Entry 8UHP (X-ray diffraction, 1.98 A resolution); this record covers chains H and L of the 3 polymer chains in the assembly.

== Chain H ==
Molecule: hSC44.ck.20.N32F Fab heavy chain
From: Oryctolagus cuniculus
Notes: antibody fragment or engineered binder
Chain sequence (225 residues; row label = number of the first residue in the row; a row labelled like 82A-82C holds insertion residues (82A, then the next letters in order)):
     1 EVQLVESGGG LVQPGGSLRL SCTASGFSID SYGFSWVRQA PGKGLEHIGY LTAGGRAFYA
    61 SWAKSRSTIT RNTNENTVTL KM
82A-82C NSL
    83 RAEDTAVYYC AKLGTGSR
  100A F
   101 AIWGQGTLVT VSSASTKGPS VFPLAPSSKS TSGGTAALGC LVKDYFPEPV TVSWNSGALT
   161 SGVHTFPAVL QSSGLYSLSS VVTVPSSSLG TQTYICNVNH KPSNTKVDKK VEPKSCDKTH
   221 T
Unresolved in the structure: 217-221
Cystine bridges: Cys-22/Cys-92, Cys-140/Cys-196

== Chain L ==
Molecule: hSC44.ck.20.N32F Fab light chain
From: Oryctolagus cuniculus
Notes: antibody fragment or engineered binder
Chain sequence (218 residues; numbered 1 to 212 plus 6 insertion-coded residues; the number before each row is that of its first residue; a row labelled like 27A-27B holds insertion residues (27A, then the next letters in order)):
     1 DIQMTQSPSS LSASVGDRVT ITCRASQ
27A-27B SV
    28 WRNKFVAWYQ QKPGKAPKRL IYAIASLYSG VPSRFSGSGS GTDFTLTISS LQPEDFATYY
    88 CVGHYGSE
95A-95D NDAY
    96 YAFGQGTKVE IKRTVAAPSV FIFPPSDEQL KSGTASVVCL LNNFYPREAK VSWYVDNALQ
   156 SGNSQESVTE QDSKDSTYSL SSTLTLSKAD YEKHKVYACE VTQGTTSVTK SFNRGEC
Cystine bridges: Cys-23/Cys-88, Cys-134/Cys-194
From the paper describing this entry:
  - mutagenesis - N30F (KD <1.54x10-9 M): decreased binding to 3pTza peptide

== Chain H / chain L interface ==
Cross-chain cystine bridges: Cys-216(H)/Cys-212(L)
Contacting residue pairs (87; chain H residue first):
  Ser-35(H) / Tyr-96(L)
  Val-37(H) / Phe-98(L)  hydrophobic
  Gln-39(H) / Gln-38(L)  hydrogen bond
  Gln-39(H) / Tyr-87(L)  hydrogen bond
  Lys-43(H) / Tyr-87(L)
  Gly-44(H) / Tyr-87(L)
  Leu-45(H) / Pro-44(L)  hydrophobic
  Leu-45(H) / Tyr-87(L)
  Leu-45(H) / Phe-98(L)
  His-47(H) / Tyr-96(L)  hydrogen bond (side chain-backbone)
  His-47(H) / Phe-98(L)
  Tyr-50(H) / His-91(L)
  Tyr-50(H) / Ala-95C(L)  hydrophobic
  Tyr-50(H) / Tyr-96(L)  hydrophobic
  Arg-56(H) / Glu-95(L)  hydrogen bond (side chain-backbone)
  Arg-56(H) / Asn-95A(L)  hydrogen bond
  Phe-58(H) / Asn-95A(L)
  Phe-58(H) / Asp-95B(L)
  Phe-58(H) / Ala-95C(L)
  Tyr-59(H) / Tyr-95D(L)
  Ser-61(H) / Asp-1(L)  hydrogen bond (backbone-side chain)
  Tyr-91(H) / Ala-43(L)  hydrophobic
  Leu-95(H) / Tyr-36(L)  hydrogen bond (backbone-side chain)
  Leu-95(H) / Arg-46(L)
  Leu-95(H) / Val-89(L)  hydrophobic
  Leu-95(H) / Tyr-96(L)  hydrophobic
  Gly-96(H) / Ala-34(L)
  Gly-96(H) / Arg-46(L)  hydrogen bond (backbone-side chain)
  Gly-96(H) / Tyr-49(L)
  Thr-97(H) / Lys-31(L)
  Thr-97(H) / Phe-32(L)
  Thr-97(H) / Val-33(L)  hydrogen bond (backbone-backbone)
  Thr-97(H) / Ala-34(L)
  Thr-97(H) / Tyr-49(L)
  Thr-97(H) / Ala-50(L)  hydrogen bond (backbone-backbone)
  Thr-97(H) / Val-89(L)
  Thr-97(H) / His-91(L)
  Thr-97(H) / Tyr-96(L)
  Gly-98(H) / Phe-32(L)
  Ser-99(H) / Arg-46(L)  hydrogen bond (backbone-side chain)
  Ser-99(H) / Tyr-49(L)
  Arg-100(H) / Arg-46(L)  hydrogen bond (backbone-side chain)
  Arg-100(H) / Tyr-49(L)  hydrogen bond
  Arg-100(H) / Leu-54(L)
  Arg-100(H) / Ser-56(L)  hydrogen bond
  Ala-101(H) / Arg-46(L)
  Trp-103(H) / Tyr-36(L)  hydrogen bond
  Trp-103(H) / Pro-44(L)  hydrophobic
  Phe-122(H) / Ser-121(L)
  Phe-122(H) / Glu-123(L)
  Phe-122(H) / Gln-124(L)
  Pro-123(H) / Ser-121(L)
  Pro-123(H) / Glu-123(L)
  Leu-124(H) / Phe-118(L)
  Leu-124(H) / Val-133(L)  hydrophobic
  Ala-125(H) / Phe-118(L)
  Thr-131(H) / Lys-205(L)  hydrogen bond (backbone-side chain)
  Ser-132(H) / Phe-116(L)
  Thr-135(H) / Phe-116(L)
  Ala-137(H) / Phe-116(L)  hydrophobic
  Ala-137(H) / Phe-118(L)
  Leu-141(H) / Ser-131(L)
  Lys-143(H) / Gln-124(L)
  Lys-143(H) / Thr-129(L)
  Lys-143(H) / Ser-131(L)  hydrogen bond
  His-164(H) / Asn-137(L)
  His-164(H) / Asn-138(L)  hydrogen bond
  His-164(H) / Ser-174(L)  hydrogen bond
  Phe-166(H) / Leu-135(L)  hydrophobic
  Phe-166(H) / Ser-162(L)
  Phe-166(H) / Thr-164(L)
  Phe-166(H) / Ser-174(L)
  Phe-166(H) / Leu-175(L)
  Phe-166(H) / Ser-176(L)
  Pro-167(H) / Ser-162(L)  hydrogen bond (backbone-side chain)
  Pro-167(H) / Val-163(L)
  Val-169(H) / Gln-160(L)
  Val-169(H) / Glu-161(L)
  Leu-170(H) / Gln-160(L)  hydrogen bond (backbone-side chain)
  Gln-171(H) / Gln-160(L)
  Ser-179(H) / Ser-176(L)  hydrogen bond
  Val-181(H) / Leu-135(L)  hydrophobic
  Thr-183(H) / Asn-137(L)
  Lys-209(H) / Glu-123(L)  salt bridge
  Lys-214(H) / Pro-119(L)
  Ser-215(H) / Cys-212(L)
  Cys-216(H) / Cys-212(L)  disulfide
Also at the interface, not in a pair above, chain H (53 interface residues in all): Glu-46, Thr-52, Ala-60, Lys-94, Phe-100A, Val-121, Leu-138, Ser-161, Thr-165
Also at the interface, not in a pair above, chain L (50 interface residues in all): Lys-42, Tyr-55, Asp-167, Lys-169

== In short ==
Chain H and chain L form an interface of 53 and 50 residues respectively; the contacts include 1 disulfide
bond, 22 hydrogen bonds and 1 salt bridge. Among the polar pairs are Lys-209(H)/Glu-123(L),
Gln-39(H)/Gln-38(L) and Gln-39(H)/Tyr-87(L). The paper reports that N30F of chain L reduces binding to 3pTza
peptide.
Here chain H is hSC44.ck.20.N32F Fab heavy chain and chain L is hSC44.ck.20.N32F Fab light chain, both from
Oryctolagus cuniculus. Entry 8UHP (anti-Phosphohistidine Fab hSC44.ck.20.N32F with 3pTZA peptide) was
determined by X-ray diffraction (same publication as 8UHH, 8UHJ and 8UHN).
